PDB entry 5LAX | X-ray diffraction, 2.60 A resolution | chains A and B of the 3 polymer chains in the assembly

# Chain A
Name: HLA class II histocompatibility antigen, DR alpha chain
Organism: Homo sapiens
UniProtKB: P01903 (DRA_HUMAN); residues 1-181 here correspond to UniProt positions 26-206 (UniProt number = residue number + 25)
Sequence (189 residues; numbered 1 to 189; the number before each row is that of its first residue):
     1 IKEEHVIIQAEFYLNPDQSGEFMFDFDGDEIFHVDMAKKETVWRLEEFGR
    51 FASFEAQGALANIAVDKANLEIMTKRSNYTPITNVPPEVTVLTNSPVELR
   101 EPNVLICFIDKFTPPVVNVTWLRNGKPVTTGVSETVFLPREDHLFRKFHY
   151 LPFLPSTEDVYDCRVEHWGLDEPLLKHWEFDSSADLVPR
Disordered / not traced: 1, 183-189
Disulfide bonds: Cys107-Cys163
Construct notes: expression tag (182-189)
Curated features (UniProtKB/Swiss-Prot):
  - region: Glu179 to Asp181 (Connecting peptide)
  - site: Gln9 (Self- and pathogen-derived peptide antigen), Gly49 (Self-peptide antigen), Phe51 (Self- and pathogen-derived peptide antigen), Ala52 (Self-peptide antigen), Ser53 (Self- and pathogen-derived peptide antigen), Glu55 (Pathogen-derived peptide antigen), Asn62 (Self- and pathogen-derived peptide antigen), Asn69 (Pathogen-derived peptide antigen), Arg76 (Self- and pathogen-derived peptide antigen)
  - glycosylation (N-linked (GlcNAc...) asparagine): Asn78, Asn118

# Chain B
Name: HLA class II histocompatibility antigen, DRB1-4 beta chain
Organism: Homo sapiens
UniProtKB: P13760 (2B14_HUMAN); residues 1-190 here correspond to UniProt positions 30-219 (UniProt number = residue number + 29)
Sequence (198 residues; row label = number of the first residue in the row):
     1 GDTRPRFLEQVKHECHFFNGTERVRFLDRYFYHQEEYVRFDSDVGEYRAV
    51 TELGRPDAEYWNSQKDLLEQKRAAVDTYCRHNYGVGESFTVQRRVYPEVT
   101 VYPAKTQPLQHHNLLVCSVNGFYPGSIEVRWFRNGQEEKTGVVSTGLIQN
   151 GDWTFQTLVMLETVPRSGEVYTCQVEHPSLTSPLTVEWRASSADLVPR
Disordered / not traced: 194-198
Disulfide bonds: Cys15-Cys79, Cys117-Cys173
Construct notes: expression tag (191-198)

# Chain A / chain B interface
Pairs across the interface (115; chain A residue first):
  Lys2(A) - Phe18(B)
  Glu3(A) - His16(B)
  Glu3(A) - Phe17(B)
  Glu3(A) - Phe18(B)
  Glu4(A) - Phe17(B)  hydrogen bond (backbone-backbone)
  Glu4(A) - Asn19(B)
  Glu4(A) - Gly20(B)  hydrogen bond (side chain-backbone)
  His5(A) - Cys15(B)
  His5(A) - His16(B)
  His5(A) - Phe17(B)  hydrogen bond (backbone-backbone)
  His5(A) - Val91(B)
  Val6(A) - Cys15(B)
  Val6(A) - His16(B)
  Ile7(A) - His13(B)
  Ile7(A) - Glu14(B)
  Ile7(A) - Cys15(B)  hydrogen bond (backbone-backbone)
  Ile7(A) - Phe17(B)  hydrophobic
  Ile8(A) - His13(B)
  Ile8(A) - Glu14(B)
  Gln9(A) - Val11(B)
  Gln9(A) - Lys12(B)
  Gln9(A) - His13(B)  hydrogen bond (backbone-backbone)
  Gln9(A) - Tyr78(B)  hydrogen bond
  Ala10(A) - Val11(B)
  Glu11(A) - Gln10(B)
  Glu11(A) - Val11(B)  hydrogen bond (backbone-backbone)
  Glu11(A) - His13(B)  salt bridge
  Phe12(A) - Leu8(B)  hydrophobic
  Phe12(A) - Glu9(B)
  Tyr13(A) - Phe7(B)
  Tyr13(A) - Leu8(B)
  Tyr13(A) - Glu9(B)  hydrogen bond (backbone-backbone)
  Leu14(A) - Arg6(B)
  Leu14(A) - Phe7(B)
  Asn15(A) - Arg6(B)
  Asn15(A) - Phe7(B)  hydrogen bond (backbone-backbone)
  Pro16(A) - Pro5(B)
  Pro16(A) - Arg6(B)
  Asp17(A) - Arg6(B)  salt bridge
  Phe24(A) - Tyr78(B)
  Phe24(A) - Asn82(B)
  Phe26(A) - Thr90(B)
  Phe26(A) - Val91(B)
  Phe26(A) - Tyr123(B)
  Phe26(A) - Trp153(B)  hydrophobic
  Asp27(A) - Gln149(B)
  Gly28(A) - Gln149(B)  hydrogen bond (backbone-side chain)
  Asp29(A) - Tyr123(B)
  Asp29(A) - Gln149(B)
  Asp29(A) - Gly151(B)
  Asp29(A) - Trp153(B)
  Glu30(A) - Trp153(B)  hydrogen bond (backbone-side chain)
  Arg44(A) - Gly151(B)  hydrogen bond (side chain-backbone)
  Arg44(A) - Asp152(B)
  Leu45(A) - Arg93(B)
  Phe48(A) - Phe89(B)  hydrophobic
  Phe48(A) - Trp153(B)
  Phe51(A) - Phe89(B)  hydrophobic
  Ala52(A) - Val85(B)  hydrophobic
  Asp66(A) - Glu9(B)
  Asp66(A) - Val11(B)
  Leu70(A) - Phe7(B)
  Leu70(A) - Leu8(B)
  Leu70(A) - Glu9(B)
  Leu70(A) - Tyr32(B)  hydrophobic
  Met73(A) - Glu9(B)
  Met73(A) - Tyr32(B)  hydrophobic
  Met73(A) - Tyr37(B)
  Met73(A) - Leu53(B)  hydrophobic
  Thr74(A) - Phe7(B)
  Thr74(A) - Tyr32(B)
  Arg76(A) - Leu53(B)  hydrogen bond (side chain-backbone)
  Arg76(A) - Pro56(B)
  Arg76(A) - Asp57(B)  salt bridge
  Ser77(A) - Tyr32(B)  hydrogen bond
  Tyr79(A) - Phe7(B)
  Thr80(A) - Phe7(B)
  Thr80(A) - Tyr32(B)  hydrogen bond (backbone-side chain)
  Thr80(A) - His33(B)  hydrogen bond (backbone-side chain)
  Pro81(A) - Pro5(B)  hydrophobic
  Pro81(A) - Arg6(B)
  Pro81(A) - Phe7(B)  hydrophobic
  Pro81(A) - His33(B)  hydrogen bond (backbone-side chain)
  Ile82(A) - Arg6(B)  hydrogen bond (backbone-backbone)
  Ile82(A) - Leu8(B)  hydrophobic
  Ile82(A) - His33(B)  hydrogen bond (backbone-side chain)
  Val85(A) - Gln34(B)
  Thr93(A) - Gln156(B)  hydrogen bond (backbone-side chain)
  Asn94(A) - Asn120(B)
  Ser95(A) - Asn120(B)
  Pro96(A) - Thr100(B)
  Pro96(A) - Ser118(B)
  Pro96(A) - Asn120(B)
  Ile106(A) - Asn150(B)
  Thr113(A) - Leu8(B)
  Pro115(A) - Leu8(B)
  Pro139(A) - Lys12(B)
  Arg140(A) - Lys12(B)  hydrogen bond (backbone-side chain)
  Asp142(A) - Gln34(B)  hydrogen bond (backbone-side chain)
  His143(A) - Gln10(B)  hydrogen bond (backbone-side chain)
  His143(A) - Lys12(B)  hydrogen bond
  His143(A) - Arg29(B)
  His143(A) - Phe31(B)
  His143(A) - Gln34(B)
  Leu144(A) - Gln34(B)
  Phe145(A) - Gln10(B)
  Arg146(A) - Gln149(B)  hydrogen bond
  Phe148(A) - Gln149(B)
  Phe148(A) - Asn150(B)
  Phe148(A) - Gly151(B)
  Tyr150(A) - Asn150(B)  hydrogen bond (side chain-backbone)
  Tyr150(A) - Gly151(B)  hydrogen bond (side chain-backbone)
  Tyr150(A) - Asp152(B)
  Trp168(A) - Asp2(B)  hydrogen bond (side chain-backbone)
  Trp168(A) - Arg6(B)
Interface residues without a listed pair, chain A (61 interface residues in all): Ile31, Glu47, Asn69, Leu92, Pro114, Thr135
Interface residues without a listed pair, chain B (50 interface residues in all): Gly1, Arg4, Tyr83, Ser88, Tyr102, Ile148, Phe155

# In short
Chain A and chain B form an interface of 61 and 50 residues respectively, with 28 hydrogen bonds and 3 salt
bridges. Among the polar pairs are Glu11(A)-His13(B), Asp17(A)-Arg6(B) and Arg76(A)-Asp57(B).
Here chain A is HLA class II histocompatibility antigen, DR alpha chain and chain B is HLA class II
histocompatibility antigen, DRB1-4 beta chain, both from Homo sapiens. Entry 5LAX (Crystal structure of
HLA_DRB1*04:01 in complex with alpha-enolase peptide 26-40) was determined by X-ray diffraction (same
publication as 5JLZ).
